Entry 2DE6 (X-ray diffraction, 1.80 A resolution); this record covers chains B and E of the 6 polymer chains in the assembly.

# Chain B
Molecule: terminal oxygenase component of carbazole
Notes: EC 1.14.12.-
Sequence (392 residues; row label = number of the first residue in the row):
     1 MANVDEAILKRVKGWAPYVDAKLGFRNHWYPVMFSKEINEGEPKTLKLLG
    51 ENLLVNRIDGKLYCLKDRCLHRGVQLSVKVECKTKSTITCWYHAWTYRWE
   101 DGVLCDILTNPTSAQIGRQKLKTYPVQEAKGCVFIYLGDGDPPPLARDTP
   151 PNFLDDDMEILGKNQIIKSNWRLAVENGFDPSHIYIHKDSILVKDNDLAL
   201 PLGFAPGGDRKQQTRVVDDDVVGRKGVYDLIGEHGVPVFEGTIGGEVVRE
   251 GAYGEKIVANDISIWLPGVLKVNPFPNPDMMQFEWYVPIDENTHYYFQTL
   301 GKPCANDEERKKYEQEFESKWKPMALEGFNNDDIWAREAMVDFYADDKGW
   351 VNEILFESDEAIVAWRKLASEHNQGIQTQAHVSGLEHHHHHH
Unresolved in the structure: 391-392
Differences from the reference sequence: expression tag (385-392)
Metal / ion sites: 2Fe-2S cluster Fe: Cys69, His71, Cys90, His93; Fe2+: His183, His187, Asp333
Small-molecule neighbours: 2Fe-2S cluster (FES): Cys69, His71, Arg72, Val74, Cys90, Tyr92, His93, Ala94, Trp95

# Chain E
Molecule: ferredoxin component of carbazole
Source organism: Pseudomonas resinovorans
Notes: EC 1.14.12.-
Sequence (115 residues; each row starts with the number of its first residue):
     1 MNQIWLKVCAASDMQPGTIRRVNRVGAAPLAVYRVGDQFYATEDTCTHGI
    51 ASLSEGTLDGDVIECPFHGGAFNVCTGMPASSPCTVPLGVFEVEVKEGEV
   101 YVAGEKKLEHHHHHH
Unresolved in the structure: 1-2, 109-115
Differences from the reference sequence: expression tag (108-115)
Metal / ion sites: 2Fe-2S cluster Fe: Cys46, His48, Cys65, His68
Small-molecule neighbours: 2Fe-2S cluster (FES): Cys46, His48, Gly49, Ile50, Ala51, Cys65, Phe67, His68, Gly69, Gly70, Pro83, Cys84

# Chain B / chain E interface
Residue-residue contacts - 28 pairs, chain B then chain E:
  Arg11(B) with Phe67(E); His68(E), hydrogen bond (side chain-backbone); Gly69(E), hydrogen bond (side chain-backbone); Gly70(E); Ser82(E), hydrogen bond (side chain-backbone); Pro83(E)
  Val12(B) with Phe67(E)
  Lys13(B) with Glu64(E), salt bridge; Pro66(E)
  Gly14(B) with Pro66(E)
  Trp15(B) with Phe67(E), hydrophobic
  Arg210(B) with Ser52(E); Glu55(E), salt bridge
  Trp350(B) with His68(E)
  Val351(B) with His48(E); His68(E); Pro83(E)
  Asn352(B) with His48(E), hydrogen bond (backbone-side chain); Pro83(E)
  Glu353(B) with His48(E), hydrogen bond (backbone-side chain); His68(E), salt bridge
  Ile354(B) with His48(E)
  Leu355(B) with Gly49(E); Ile50(E)
  Phe356(B) with Ile50(E)
  Glu357(B) with Ile50(E)
  Glu360(B) with Ile50(E)
  Val363(B) with Phe67(E), hydrophobic
Interface residues without a listed pair, chain B (18 interface residues in all): Asp359, Lys367
Interface residues without a listed pair, chain E (14 interface residues in all): Arg21

# In short
The interface between chain B and chain E involves 18 residues on one side and 14 on the other, with 5
hydrogen bonds and 3 salt bridges. Polar pairs include Lys13(B)-Glu64(E), Arg210(B)-Glu55(E) and
Glu353(B)-His68(E). Bound to chain B: 2Fe-2S cluster.
Here chain B is terminal oxygenase component of carbazole and chain E is ferredoxin component of carbazole
(Pseudomonas resinovorans). Entry 2DE6 (The reduced complex between oxygenase and ferredoxin in carbazole
1,9a-dioxygenase) was determined by X-ray diffraction (same publication as 2DE5 and 2DE7).
